PDB entry 4FQY | X-ray diffraction, 5.25 A resolution (low resolution: residue-level contacts below are approximate; hydrogen-bond / salt-bridge calls are withheld) | chains A and B of the 4 polymer chains in the assembly

Chain A:
Protein: Hemagglutinin HA1
From: Influenza A virus
UniProtKB: Q91MA7 (HEMA_I68A4); residues 11-329 here correspond to UniProt positions 27-345 (UniProt number = residue number + 16)
Sequence (323 residues; each row starts with the number of its first residue):
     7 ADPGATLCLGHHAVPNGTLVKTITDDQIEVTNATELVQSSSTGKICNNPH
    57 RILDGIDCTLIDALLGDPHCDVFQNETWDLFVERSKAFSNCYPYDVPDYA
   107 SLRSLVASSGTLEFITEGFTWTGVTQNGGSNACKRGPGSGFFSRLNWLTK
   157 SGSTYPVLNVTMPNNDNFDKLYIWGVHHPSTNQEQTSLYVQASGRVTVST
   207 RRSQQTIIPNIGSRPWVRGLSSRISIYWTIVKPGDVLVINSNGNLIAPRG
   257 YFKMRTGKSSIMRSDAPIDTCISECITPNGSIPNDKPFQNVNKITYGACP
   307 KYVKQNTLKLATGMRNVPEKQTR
Unresolved in the structure: 7-8, 327-329
Differences from the reference sequence: expression tag (7-10)
Disulfides: C52-C277, C64-C76, C97-C139, C281-C305
Reported in the primary citation:
  - post-translational modification sites: N38

Chain B:
Protein: Hemagglutinin HA2
From: Influenza A virus
UniProtKB: Q91MA7 (HEMA_I68A4); residues 1-174 here correspond to UniProt positions 346-519 (UniProt number = residue number + 345)
Sequence (174 residues; numbered 1 to 174; the number before each row is that of its first residue):
     1 GLFGAIAGFIENGWEGMIDGWYGFRHQNSEGTGQAADLKSTQAAIDQING
    51 KLNRVIEKTNEKFHQIEKEFSEVEGRIQDLEKYVEDTKIDLWSYNAELLV
   101 ALENQHTIDLTDSEMNKLFEKTGRQLRENAEDMGNGCFKIYHKCDNACIE
   151 SIRNGTYDHDVYRDEALNNRFQIK
Unresolved in the structure: 173-174
Disulfides: C144-C148

Chain A / chain B interface:
Contacting residue pairs (133; chain A residue first):
  P9(A) with H142(B); K143(B)
  G10(A) with I140(B); H142(B)
  A11(A) with Q27(B); N28(B); K139(B); I140(B); H142(B)
  T12(A) with H26(B); Q27(B); F138(B)
  L13(A) with F24(B); R25(B); T122(B); C137(B); F138(B); I140(B); I152(B)
  C14(A) with W14(B); G23(B); F24(B); R25(B); G136(B); C137(B), disulfide
  L15(A) with I10(B); W14(B); G23(B); F24(B); M115(B); L118(B); T122(B); G136(B); F138(B)
  G16(A) with W14(B); Y22(B); G23(B); M115(B)
  H17(A) with I6(B); I10(B); N12(B); G13(B); W14(B); W21(B); Y22(B); M115(B)
  H18(A) with W14(B); M17(B); G20(B); W21(B)
  A19(A) with G13(B); W14(B); E15(B)
  V20(A) with E15(B)
  P21(A) with E15(B)
  V26(A) with N104(B)
  K27(A) with E97(B); V100(B); A101(B); N104(B)
  T28(A) with A101(B); N104(B); Q105(B); I108(B)
  I29(A) with A101(B); L102(B); Q105(B)
  T30(A) with Q105(B)
  T40(A) with L52(B)
  L42(A) with V55(B); V100(B)
  R109(A) with E67(B)
  S110(A) with H64(B)
  S114(A) with H64(B)
  K264(A) with F63(B)
  S265(A) with H64(B)
  S266(A) with H64(B)
  R269(A) with E67(B)
  N290(A) with T59(B)
  D291(A) with I56(B)
  K292(A) with T59(B)
  P293(A) with V55(B)
  F294(A) with A96(B)
  K299(A) with K68(B); E85(B); I89(B)
  I300(A) with K68(B); E69(B)
  T301(A) with Q65(B)
  Y302(A) with K62(B); F63(B)
  G303(A) with N60(B); E61(B); K62(B)
  A304(A) with T59(B); N60(B); E61(B)
  C305(A) with T59(B); N60(B)
  P306(A) with T59(B)
  K307(A) with N60(B); W92(B)
  Y308(A) with I89(B)
  V309(A) with W92(B); S93(B)
  K310(A) with I89(B); D90(B); S93(B)
  Q311(A) with S93(B); E97(B)
  L314(A) with A96(B); E97(B)
  K315(A) with N104(B)
  L316(A) with L52(B); E103(B); N104(B)
  A317(A) with N104(B)
  T318(A) with W21(B); I48(B)
  G319(A) with W21(B); T107(B)
  M320(A) with I6(B); W21(B); Y22(B); T111(B)
  R321(A) with I108(B)
  V323(A) with N12(B); G13(B)
  P324(A) with N12(B); E15(B)
  E325(A) with N12(B)
  K326(A) with E11(B); N12(B)
Other interface residues (no listed pair), chain A (62 interface residues in all): I34, V36, A113, I267, E280
Other interface residues (no listed pair), chain B (65 interface residues in all): A7, L99, F119, M133, Y141, C144, N169
Inter-chain disulfides: C14(A)-C137(B)

Summary:
The interface between chain A and chain B involves 62 residues on one side and 65 on the other; the contacts
include 1 disulfide bond. From the paper: a modification site at N38(A).
Chain A is Hemagglutinin HA1 and chain B is Hemagglutinin HA2, both from Influenza A virus; the structure,
Crystal structure of broadly neutralizing antibody CR9114 bound to H3 influenza hemagglutinin, was determined
by X-ray diffraction, deposited together with 4FQH, 4FQI, 4FQJ, 4FQK, 4FQM and 4FQV.
